Entry 8XKV (electron microscopy, 3.30 A resolution); this record covers chains B and R of the 17 polymer chains in the assembly.

# Chain B
Name: ATP-dependent zinc metalloprotease FTSH 12, chloroplastic
Organism: Arabidopsis thaliana
Notes: EC 3.4.24.-
UniProtKB: Q9SAJ3 (FTSHC_ARATH); residue numbers follow UniProt; this construct covers 1-1008
Amino-acid sequence (1008 residues; numbered 1 to 1008; the number before each row is that of its first residue):
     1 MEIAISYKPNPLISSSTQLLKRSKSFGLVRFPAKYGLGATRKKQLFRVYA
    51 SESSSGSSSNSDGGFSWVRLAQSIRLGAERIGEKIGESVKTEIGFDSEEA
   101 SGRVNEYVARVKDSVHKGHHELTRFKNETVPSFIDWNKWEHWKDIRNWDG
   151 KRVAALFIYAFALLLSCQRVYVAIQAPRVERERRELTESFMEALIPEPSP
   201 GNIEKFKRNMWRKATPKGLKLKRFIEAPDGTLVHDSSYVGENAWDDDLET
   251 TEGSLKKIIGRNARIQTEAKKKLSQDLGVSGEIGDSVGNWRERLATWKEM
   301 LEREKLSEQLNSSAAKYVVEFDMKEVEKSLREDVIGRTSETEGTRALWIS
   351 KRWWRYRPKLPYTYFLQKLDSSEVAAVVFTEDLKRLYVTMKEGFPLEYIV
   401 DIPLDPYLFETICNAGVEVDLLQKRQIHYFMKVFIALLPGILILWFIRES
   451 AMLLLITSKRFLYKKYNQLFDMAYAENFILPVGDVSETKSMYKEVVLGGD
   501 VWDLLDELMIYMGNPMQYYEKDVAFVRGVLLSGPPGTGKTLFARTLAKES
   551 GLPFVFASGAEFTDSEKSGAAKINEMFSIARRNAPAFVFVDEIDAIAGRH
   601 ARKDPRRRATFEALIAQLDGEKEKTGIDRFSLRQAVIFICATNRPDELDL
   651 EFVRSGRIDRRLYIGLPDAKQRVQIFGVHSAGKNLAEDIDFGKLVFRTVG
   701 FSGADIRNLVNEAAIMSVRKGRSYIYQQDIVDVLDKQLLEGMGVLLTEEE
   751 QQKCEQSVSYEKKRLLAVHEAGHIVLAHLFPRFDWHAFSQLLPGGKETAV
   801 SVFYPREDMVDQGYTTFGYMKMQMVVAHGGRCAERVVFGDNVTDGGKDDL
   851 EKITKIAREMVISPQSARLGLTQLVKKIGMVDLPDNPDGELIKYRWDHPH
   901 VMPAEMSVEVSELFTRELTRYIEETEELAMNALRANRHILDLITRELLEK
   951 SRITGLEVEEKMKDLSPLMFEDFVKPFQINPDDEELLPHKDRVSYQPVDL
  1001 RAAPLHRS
Disordered / not traced: 1-118, 187-197, 247-254, 280-289, 480-491, 881-888
Metal / ion sites: Zn2+: His769, His773, Asp849
Swiss-Prot annotation at these positions:
  - active site: Glu770
  - binding site (ATP): Gly533 to Thr540
  - binding site (Zn(2+)): His769, His773, Asp849

# Chain R
Name: Embryo defective 2737
Organism: Arabidopsis thaliana
UniProtKB: F4JYR0 (F4JYR0_ARATH); residues 1-328 here = UniProt positions 1-328
Amino-acid sequence (328 residues; row label = number of the first residue in the row):
     1 MSRGPGRLIQNVTQFADAQFKQFSTRYGQQVIDILDFPIKLVLSPFTLAF
    51 DIAGSAPRGFGIPEFISKISYLSVFAVATLGTYDIALDLGKKVICQRDCK
   101 TCNGWQALRCTMCKGTGSVHYQIKDYNLRSGEKPTADCVADAIVENRAEL
   151 VHLPSSFNHSAPLPSKDCPTCDGTGAMSCTECKNKLQVRISADDIMEPPW
   201 KAYNVLKKMDYPYEHIVHSMKDPSIANFWLITLPQIVGGFDYDEDVKKKI
   251 WWQYEESMRYDQLRDLVAKRNPGWEYLQDALVSIDPVRAREDPVIVKNVP
   301 YYKAKKSLEAESQKKAQKGSRQRKWWFF
Disordered / not traced: 1-61
Metal / ion sites: Zn2+ site 1: Cys99, Cys102, Cys179; Zn2+ site 2: Cys110, Cys113, Cys168, Cys171

# How chain B and chain R interact
Contacting residue pairs (51; chain B residue first):
  Lys126(B) - Ser165(R)
  Asn127(B) - Pro164(R)
  Asn127(B) - Lys166(R)
  Pro131(B) - Pro162(R)
  Pro131(B) - Pro164(R)
  Ile134(B) - Ala161(R)  hydrophobic
  Ile134(B) - Pro162(R)
  Ile134(B) - Tyr301(R)
  Asn137(B) - Tyr301(R)  hydrogen bond
  Trp139(B) - Asn298(R)
  Trp139(B) - Pro300(R)  hydrogen bond (side chain-backbone)
  Trp139(B) - Tyr301(R)
  Trp139(B) - Ala304(R)
  Trp139(B) - Lys305(R)
  Trp142(B) - Leu308(R)  hydrophobic
  Leu156(B) - Leu308(R)  hydrophobic
  Tyr159(B) - Glu309(R)
  Ala160(B) - Lys315(R)
  Leu163(B) - Ser312(R)
  Leu163(B) - Gln313(R)
  Leu164(B) - Lys315(R)
  Leu164(B) - Ala316(R)  hydrophobic
  Gln168(B) - Arg323(R)
  Met323(B) - Ser224(R)
  Glu327(B) - Thr232(R)
  Glu327(B) - Ile236(R)
  Leu330(B) - Phe228(R)  hydrophobic
  Leu330(B) - Leu233(R)  hydrophobic
  Leu330(B) - Ile236(R)  hydrophobic
  Arg331(B) - Ile236(R)
  Ile335(B) - Ile236(R)  hydrophobic
  Asp382(B) - Glu197(R)
  Leu404(B) - Leu206(R)  hydrophobic
  Leu404(B) - Met209(R)
  Asp405(B) - Met209(R)
  Pro406(B) - Met209(R)
  Pro406(B) - Tyr211(R)  hydrophobic
  Pro406(B) - Pro212(R)
  Tyr407(B) - Pro212(R)
  Phe409(B) - Leu206(R)  hydrophobic
  Glu410(B) - Tyr211(R)
  Glu410(B) - His215(R)  salt bridge
  Tyr429(B) - Met196(R)
  Tyr429(B) - Glu197(R)  hydrogen bond (side chain-backbone)
  Lys432(B) - Glu197(R)  salt bridge
  Val433(B) - Ile195(R)  hydrophobic
  Ala436(B) - Lys92(R)
  Leu437(B) - Lys92(R)
  Ile443(B) - Ile85(R)  hydrophobic
  Leu444(B) - Ile85(R)  hydrophobic
  Leu444(B) - Leu89(R)  hydrophobic
Other interface residues (no listed pair), chain B (36 interface residues in all): Trp148, Phe161, Leu383, Ile447
Other interface residues (no listed pair), chain R (41 interface residues in all): Thr82, Val93, Ser160, Leu163, Ala202, Val205, Asn227, Val237

# In short
The interface between chain B and chain R involves 36 residues on one side and 41 on the other; the contacts
include 3 hydrogen bonds and 2 salt bridges. Polar pairs include Glu410(B)-His215(R), Lys432(B)-Glu197(R) and
Asn137(B)-Tyr301(R).
Here chain B is ATP-dependent zinc metalloprotease FTSH 12, chloroplastic and chain R is Embryo defective
2737, both from Arabidopsis thaliana. Entry 8XKV (Cryo-EM structure of the Ycf2-FtsHi motor complex from
Arabidopsis in Apo state) was determined by electron microscopy, deposited together with 8Z9Y and 8XKU.
